PDB entry 6U9H | electron microscopy, 3.80 A resolution | chains I and K of the 16 polymer chains in the assembly

== Chain I ==
Name: Acetolactate synthase, chloroplastic
Source organism: Arabidopsis thaliana
Notes: EC 2.2.1.6
UniProt: P17597 (ILVB_ARATH); numbering as in UniProt (aligned over 86-670)
Sequence (586 residues; row label = number of the first residue in the row):
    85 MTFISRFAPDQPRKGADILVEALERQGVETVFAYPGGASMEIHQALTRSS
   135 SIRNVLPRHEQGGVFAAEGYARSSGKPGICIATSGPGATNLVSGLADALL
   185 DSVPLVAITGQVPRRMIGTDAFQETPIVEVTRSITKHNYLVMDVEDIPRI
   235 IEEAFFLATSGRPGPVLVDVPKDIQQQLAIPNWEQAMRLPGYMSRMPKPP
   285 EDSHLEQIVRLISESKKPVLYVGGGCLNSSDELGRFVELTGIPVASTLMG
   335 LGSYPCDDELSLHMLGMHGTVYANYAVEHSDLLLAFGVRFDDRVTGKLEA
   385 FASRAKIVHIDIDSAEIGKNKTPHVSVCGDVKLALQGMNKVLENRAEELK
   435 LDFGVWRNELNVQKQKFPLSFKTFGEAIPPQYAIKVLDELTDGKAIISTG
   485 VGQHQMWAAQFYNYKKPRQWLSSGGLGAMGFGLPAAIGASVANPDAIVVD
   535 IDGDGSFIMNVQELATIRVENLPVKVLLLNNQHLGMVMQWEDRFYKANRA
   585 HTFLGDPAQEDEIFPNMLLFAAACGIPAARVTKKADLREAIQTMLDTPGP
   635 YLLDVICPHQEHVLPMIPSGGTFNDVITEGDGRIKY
Disordered / not traced: 85, 668-670
Sequence notes: initiating methionine (85)
Bound ions: Mg2+: His-567 (together with thiamine diphosphate)
Ligand contacts:
  - FAD (flavin-adenine dinucleotide): Leu-184, Asp-185, Ser-186, Arg-246, Pro-247, Gly-307, Gly-308, Gly-309, Asn-312, Thr-331, Leu-332, Met-333, Met-348, Leu-349, Gly-350, Met-351, His-352, Gly-353, Gly-371, Val-372, Arg-373, Phe-374, Asp-375, Arg-377, Val-378, Asp-395, Ile-396, Asp-397, Glu-400, Gly-413, Asp-414, Val-415, Val-485, Gln-489, Met-490, Ser-507, Gly-508, Gly-509, Gly-511, Met-570
  - thiamine diphosphate (TPP), molecule 1: Tyr-118, Pro-119, Gly-120, Gly-121, Glu-144, Thr-167, Pro-170, Gly-171, Gln-207
  - thiamine diphosphate (TPP), molecule 2: Val-485, Gly-486, Gln-487, His-488, Gly-511, Ala-512, Met-513, Gly-537, Asp-538, Gly-539, Ser-540, Met-543, Leu-563, Asn-565, His-567, Leu-568, Gly-569, Met-570, Val-571
Curated features (UniProtKB/Swiss-Prot):
  - binding site (thiamine diphosphate): Glu-144, Gln-207, Gln-487, His-488, Gly-511 to Met-513, Asp-538 to Ser-540, Asn-565 to Met-570
  - binding site (FAD): Ser-186, Arg-246, Gly-308, Thr-331, Leu-332, Leu-349 to His-352, Gly-371 to Asp-375, Asp-395, Ile-396, Asp-414, Val-415, Gly-508, Gly-509
  - binding site ((R)-imazaquin): Lys-220, Arg-246
  - binding site (chlorimuron-ethyl): Lys-256, Asp-376, Arg-377, Trp-574, Ser-653
  - binding site (Mg(2+)): Asp-538, Asn-565, His-567
  - modified residue: Cys-340 (Cysteine sulfinic acid (-SO2H))
  - mutagenesis: Ala-122 (A122V: Reduced catalytic activity. Resistant to imidazolinone herbicides but not to sulfonylurea herbicides), Met-124 (M124E: Reduced catalytic activity. Resistant to imidazolinone herbicides and reduced sensitivity to sulfonylurea herbicides; M124I: No effect on catalytic activity ...), Pro-197 (P197S: In csr1-1/GH50; resistant to sulfonylurea but not to imidazolinone herbicides), Arg-199 (R199A/E: No effect on catalytic activity. Resistant to imidazolinone herbicides but not to sulfonylurea herbicides), Trp-574 (W574L: Increased catalytic activity. Resistant to imidazolinone and sulfonylurea herbicides; W574S: Slightly decreased catalytic activity. Resistant to imidazolinone and sulfonylurea herbicides), Ser-653 (S653A: No effect on catalytic activity or sensitivity to herbicides; S653F: No effect on catalytic activity. Resistant to imidazolinone herbicides and also slightly sulfonylurea-resistant ...)

== Chain K ==
Name: Acetolactate synthase small subunit 2, chloroplastic
Source organism: Arabidopsis thaliana
UniProt: Q93YZ7 (ILVH2_ARATH); numbering as in UniProt (aligned over 1-491)
Sequence (491 residues; numbered 1 to 491; the number before each row is that of its first residue):
     1 MAAISVSSSPSIRCLRSACSDSSPALVSSTRVSFPAKISYLSGISSHRGD
    51 EMGKRMEGFVRSVDGKISDASFSEASSATPKSKVRKHTISVFVGDESGMI
   101 NRIAGVFARRGYNIESLAVGLNRDKALFTIVVCGTERVLQQVIEQLQKLV
   151 NVLKVEDISSEPQVERELMLVKVNAHPESRAEIMWLVDTFRARVVDIAEH
   201 ALTIEVTGDPGKMIAVERNLKKFQIREIVRTGKIALRREKMGATAPFWRF
   251 SAASYPDLKEQAPVSVLRSSKKGAIVPQKETSAGGDVYPVEPFFDPKVHR
   301 ILDAHWGLLTDEDTSGLRSHTLSLLVNDIPGVLNIVTGVFARRGYNIQSL
   351 AVGHAETKGISRITTVIPATDESVSKLVQQLYKLVDVHEVHDLTHLPFSE
   401 RELMLIKIAVNAAARRDVLDIASIFRAKAVDVSDHTITLQLTGDLDKMVA
   451 LQRLLEPYGICEVARTGRVALARESGVDSKYLRGYSFPLTG
Disordered / not traced: 1-306, 476-491

== Interface between chain I and chain K ==
Residue-residue contacts (8; chain I residue first):
  Gly-202(I) / Arg-342(K)
  Gly-202(I) / Arg-343(K)  hydrogen bond (backbone-side chain)
  Asp-204(I) / Arg-342(K)  salt bridge
  Asp-204(I) / Arg-343(K)  salt bridge
  Pro-210(I) / Arg-342(K)
  Glu-213(I) / Ala-341(K)
  Glu-213(I) / Arg-342(K)  hydrogen bond (side chain-backbone)
  Arg-216(I) / Ala-341(K)
Also at the interface, not in a pair above, chain I (6 interface residues in all): Glu-208
Also at the interface, not in a pair above, chain K (4 interface residues in all): Gly-344

== Overview ==
6 residues of chain I face 4 of chain K across their interface; the contacts include 2 hydrogen bonds and 2
salt bridges. Polar contacts include Asp-204(I)/Arg-342(K), Asp-204(I)/Arg-343(K) and Gly-202(I)/Arg-343(K).
Bound to chain I: thiamine diphosphate and flavin-adenine dinucleotide.
Here chain I is Acetolactate synthase, chloroplastic and chain K is Acetolactate synthase small subunit 2,
chloroplastic, both from Arabidopsis thaliana. Entry 6U9H (Arabidopsis thaliana acetohydroxyacid synthase
complex) was determined by electron microscopy (same publication as 6U9D, 6VZ8 and 6WO1).
